Entry 4ODB (X-ray diffraction, 3.20 A resolution); this record covers chains A and D of the 6 polymer chains in the assembly.

[Chain A]
Protein: Outer capsid protein sigma-1
Organism: Mammalian orthoreovirus 1
Notes: fragment: Type 1 Lang sigma 1 head domain, residues 308-47
UniProtKB: P04506 (SIGM1_REOVL); numbering as in UniProt (aligned over 308-470)
Sequence (165 residues; each row starts with the number of its first residue):
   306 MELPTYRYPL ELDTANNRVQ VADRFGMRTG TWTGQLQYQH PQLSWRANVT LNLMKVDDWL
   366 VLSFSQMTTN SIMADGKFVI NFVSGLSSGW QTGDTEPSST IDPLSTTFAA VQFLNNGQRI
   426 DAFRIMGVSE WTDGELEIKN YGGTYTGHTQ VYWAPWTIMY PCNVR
Not modelled in the structure: 306-307, 470
Sequence notes: expression tag (306-307)

[Chain D]
Protein: Junctional adhesion molecule A
Organism: Homo sapiens
Notes: fragment: Ig-like V-type 1 domain, residues 28-129
UniProtKB: Q9Y624 (JAM1_HUMAN); residue numbers follow UniProt; this construct covers 28-129
Sequence (104 residues; row label = number of the first residue in the row):
    26 GSSVTVHSSE PEVRIPENNP VKLSCAYSGF SSPRVEWKFD QGDTTRLVCY NNKITASYED
    86 RVTFLPTGIT FKSVTREDTG TYTCMVSEEG GNSYGEVKVK LIVL
Not modelled in the structure: 26-27
Sequence notes: expression tag (26-27)
Disulfides: C50-C109

[Chain A / chain D interface]
Pairs across the interface (36):
  R312(A) with E114(D), salt bridge
  Y313(A) with E114(D); G115(D)
  R329(A) with G115(D), hydrogen bond (side chain-backbone); N117(D), hydrogen bond
  R333(A) with G115(D), hydrogen bond (side chain-backbone); G116(D)
  V388(A) with K63(D), hydrogen bond (backbone-side chain); T70(D); L72(D)
  S389(A) with T70(D)
  S393(A) with Y119(D)
  G394(A) with Y119(D)
  W395(A) with M110(D)
  Q396(A) with R59(D), hydrogen bond (side chain-backbone); V60(D); E61(D); M110(D), hydrogen bond (side chain-backbone); S112(D)
  T397(A) with E61(D), hydrogen bond (backbone-side chain); K63(D), hydrogen bond; L72(D)
  G398(A) with E61(D), hydrogen bond (backbone-side chain); N76(D), hydrogen bond (backbone-side chain)
  D399(A) with R59(D), salt bridge
  E401(A) with Y75(D); N76(D), hydrogen bond; K78(D), salt bridge
  W436(A) with Y75(D), hydrophobic
  D438(A) with L72(D); Y75(D); T80(D); A81(D), hydrogen bond (side chain-backbone); S82(D)
  V469(A) with R59(D); G115(D)
Other interface residues (no listed pair), chain A (18 interface residues in all): G439
Other interface residues (no listed pair), chain D (22 interface residues in all): S57, R71, V111

[Summary]
18 residues of chain A face 22 of chain D across their interface, with 12 hydrogen bonds and 3 salt bridges.
Polar pairs include R312(A)-E114(D), D399(A)-R59(D) and E401(A)-K78(D).
Here chain A is Outer capsid protein sigma-1 (Mammalian orthoreovirus 1) and chain D is Junctional adhesion
molecule A (Homo sapiens). Entry 4ODB (Crystal structure of the T1L reovirus attachment protein sigma1 in
complex with Junctional Adhesion Molecule-A) was determined by X-ray diffraction.
